PDB entry 6OGZ | electron microscopy, 3.60 A resolution | chains B and A of the 13 polymer chains in the assembly

[Chain B]
Molecule: 18-nt RNA strand
Organism: Rotavirus A
Sequence (18 nucleotides; each row starts with the number of its first residue):
   582 UAUAUAUAUA UAUAUAUA

[Chain A]
Name: RNA-dependent RNA polymerase of rotavirus A
Organism: Rotavirus A
Notes: EC 2.7.7.48
Reference sequence: G0YZJ9 (G0YZJ9_9REOV); numbering as in UniProt (aligned over 1-1088)
Chain sequence (1088 residues; numbered 1 to 1088; the number before each row is that of its first residue):
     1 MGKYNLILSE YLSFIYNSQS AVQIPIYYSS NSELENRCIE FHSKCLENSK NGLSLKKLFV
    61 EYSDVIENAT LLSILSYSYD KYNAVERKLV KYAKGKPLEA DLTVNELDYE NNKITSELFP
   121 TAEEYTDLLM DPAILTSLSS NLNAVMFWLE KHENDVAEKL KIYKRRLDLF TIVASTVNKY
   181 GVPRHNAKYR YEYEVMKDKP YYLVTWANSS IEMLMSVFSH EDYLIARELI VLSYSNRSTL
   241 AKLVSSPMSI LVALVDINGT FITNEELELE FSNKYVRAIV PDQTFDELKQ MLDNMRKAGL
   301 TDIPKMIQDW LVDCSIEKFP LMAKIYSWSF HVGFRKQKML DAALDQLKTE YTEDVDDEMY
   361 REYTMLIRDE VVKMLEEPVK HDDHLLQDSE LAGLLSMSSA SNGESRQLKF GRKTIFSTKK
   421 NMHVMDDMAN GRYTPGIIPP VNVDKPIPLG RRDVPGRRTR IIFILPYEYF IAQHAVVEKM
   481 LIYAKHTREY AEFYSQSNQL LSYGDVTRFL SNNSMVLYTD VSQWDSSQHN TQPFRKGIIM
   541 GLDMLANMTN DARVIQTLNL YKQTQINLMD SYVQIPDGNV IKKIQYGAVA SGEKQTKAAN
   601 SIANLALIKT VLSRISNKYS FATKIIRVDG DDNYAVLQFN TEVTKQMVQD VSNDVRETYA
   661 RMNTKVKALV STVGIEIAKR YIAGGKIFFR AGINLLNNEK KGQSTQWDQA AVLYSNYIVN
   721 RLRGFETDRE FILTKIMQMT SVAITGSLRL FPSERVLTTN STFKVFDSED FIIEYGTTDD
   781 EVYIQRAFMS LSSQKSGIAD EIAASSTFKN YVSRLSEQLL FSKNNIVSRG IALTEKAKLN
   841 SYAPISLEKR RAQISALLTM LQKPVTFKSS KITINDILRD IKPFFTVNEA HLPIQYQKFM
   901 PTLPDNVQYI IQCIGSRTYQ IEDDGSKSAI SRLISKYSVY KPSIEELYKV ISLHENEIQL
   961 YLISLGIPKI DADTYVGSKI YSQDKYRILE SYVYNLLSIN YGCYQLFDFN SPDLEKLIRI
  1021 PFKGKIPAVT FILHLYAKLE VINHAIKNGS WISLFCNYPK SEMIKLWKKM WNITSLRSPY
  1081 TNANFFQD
Unresolved in the structure: 1, 1084-1088
Ligand contacts:
  - GTP (guanosine-5'-triphosphate): Tyr11, Ile15, Asn83, Ser139, Ser140, Asn143, Arg184, His185, Tyr189, Gln738, Arg749
  - UTP (uridine 5'-triphosphate): Arg452, Arg457, Arg458, Arg460, Ile462, Asp520, Val521, Ser522, Gln523, Trp524, Asp525, Ser591, Gly592, Thr596, Asn600, Asp631, Asp632
From the paper describing this entry:
  - binding site for the 18-nt RNA strand (chain B): Lys679, Arg680, Arg690, Arg723, Ile944
  - conformationally variable residues (domain motion, helix shift, loop rearrangement, order/disorder transition): Asn31 to Ala69, Ser398 to Ser401, Pro968 to Lys979, Asn1072 to Asp1088

[How chain B and chain A interact]
Residue-residue contacts (38; chain B residue first):
  A585(B) - Gln983(A)  base contact
  A587(B) - Arg932(A)  sugar contact
  U588(B) - Glu922(A)  base contact
  U588(B) - Arg932(A)  salt bridge to the phosphate
  A589(B) - Ile482(A)  base contact
  A589(B) - Lys485(A)  base contact
  A589(B) - His486(A)  base contact
  A589(B) - Lys927(A)  sugar contact
  A589(B) - Arg932(A)  salt bridge to the phosphate
  A589(B) - Lys941(A)  sugar contact
  U590(B) - Lys927(A)  phosphate contact
  U590(B) - Lys941(A)  sugar contact
  U590(B) - Ser943(A)  base contact
  U590(B) - Ile944(A)  base contact
  A591(B) - Lys941(A)  salt bridge to the phosphate
  U592(B) - Ala837(A)  hydrogen bond to the sugar
  U592(B) - Lys838(A)  sugar contact
  A593(B) - Ser399(A)  phosphate contact
  A593(B) - Lys838(A)  phosphate contact
  A593(B) - Asn840(A)  sugar contact
  A593(B) - Ser841(A)  phosphate contact
  U594(B) - Gln703(A)  sugar contact
  U594(B) - Ser841(A)  phosphate contact
  A595(B) - Val712(A)  sugar contact
  U596(B) - Asn716(A)  sugar contact
  A597(B) - Arg680(A)  sugar contact
  A597(B) - Ile693(A)  sugar contact
  A597(B) - Arg723(A)  hydrogen bond to the sugar
  U598(B) - Arg452(A)  base contact
  U598(B) - Lys679(A)  phosphate contact
  U598(B) - Arg680(A)  sugar contact
  U598(B) - Arg690(A)  salt bridge to the phosphate
  U598(B) - Arg723(A)  salt bridge to the phosphate
  A599(B) - Asp629(A)  phosphate contact
  A599(B) - Gly630(A)  sugar contact
  A599(B) - Asp631(A)  hydrogen bond to the phosphate
  A599(B) - Asp632(A)  phosphate contact
  A599(B) - Lys679(A)  phosphate contact
Other interface residues (no listed pair), chain A (38 interface residues in all): Ser396, Met397, Ser398, Lys597, Ala678, Asn698, Thr834, Ser926, Pro942, Asn995

[Summary]
Chain B and chain A form an interface of 14 and 38 residues respectively; the contacts include 3 hydrogen
bonds and 5 salt bridges. Polar contacts include U592(B)-Ala837(A), A597(B)-Arg723(A) and A599(B)-Asp631(A).
From the paper: a binding site for the 18-nt RNA strand (chain B) at Lys679(A), Arg680(A) and Arg690(A) among
others; conformational variability at Asn31(A), Ser398(A) and Pro968(A) among others.
Chain B is an 18-nt RNA strand and chain A is RNA-dependent RNA polymerase of rotavirus A, both from Rotavirus
A; the structure, In situ structure of Rotavirus RNA-dependent RNA polymerase at transcript-elongated state,
was determined by electron microscopy, deposited together with 6OGY.
